Entry 8HQC (electron microscopy, 3.89 A resolution); this record covers chains A and D of the 6 polymer chains in the assembly.

[Chain A]
Molecule: C5a anaphylatoxin chemotactic receptor 1
Organism: Mus musculus
Reference sequence: P30993 (C5AR1_MOUSE); residues 2-351 here = UniProt positions 2-351
Sequence (407 residues; each row starts with the number of its first residue; numbers below 1 keep their minus sign (Met-55 is residue -55)):
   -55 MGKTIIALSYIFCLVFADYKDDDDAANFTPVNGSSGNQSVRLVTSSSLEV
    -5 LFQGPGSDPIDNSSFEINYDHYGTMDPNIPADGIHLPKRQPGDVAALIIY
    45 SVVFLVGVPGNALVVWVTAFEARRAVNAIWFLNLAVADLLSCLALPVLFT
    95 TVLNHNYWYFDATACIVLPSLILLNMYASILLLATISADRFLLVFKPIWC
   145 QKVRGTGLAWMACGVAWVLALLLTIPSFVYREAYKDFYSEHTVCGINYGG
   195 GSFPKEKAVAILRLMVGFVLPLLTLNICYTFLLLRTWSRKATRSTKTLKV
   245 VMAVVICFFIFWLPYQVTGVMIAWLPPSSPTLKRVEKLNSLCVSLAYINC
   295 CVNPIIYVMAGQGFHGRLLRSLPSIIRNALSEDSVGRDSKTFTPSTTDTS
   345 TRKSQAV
Unresolved in the structure: -55 to 23, 103-105, 187-200, 316-351
Sequence notes: initiating methionine (-55); expression tag (-54 to 1)
What the authors report for this chain:
  - specificity-determining residues: Tyr178

[Chain D]
Molecule: C5a anaphylatoxin
Organism: Homo sapiens
Reference sequence: P01031 (CO5_HUMAN); residues 1-74 here correspond to UniProt positions 678-751 (UniProt number = residue number + 677)
Sequence (74 residues; numbered 1 to 74; the number before each row is that of its first residue):
     1 TLQKKIEEIAAKYKHSVVKKCCYDGACVNNDETCEQRAARISLGPRCIKA
    51 FTECCVVASQLRANISHKDMQLGR
Cystine bridges: Cys21-Cys47, Cys22-Cys54, Cys34-Cys55

[How chain A and chain D interact]
Pairs across the interface (19; chain A residue first):
  Ile28(A) with Arg40(D); Ile41(D), hydrophobic
  His29(A) with Arg37(D), hydrogen bond (side chain-backbone); Arg40(D)
  Leu92(A) with Gly73(D)
  Thr95(A) with Leu72(D)
  Asn100(A) with Leu72(D)
  Pro113(A) with Gln71(D)
  Met120(A) with Gly73(D)
  Arg175(A) with Gln71(D)
  Glu176(A) with Ser66(D), hydrogen bond; His67(D), salt bridge
  Phe181(A) with Ala26(D); Cys27(D)
  Tyr259(A) with Arg74(D)
  Gly263(A) with Arg74(D)
  Ile266(A) with Arg74(D)
  Val287(A) with Gly73(D); Arg74(D)
Interface residues without a listed pair, chain A (22 interface residues in all): Asp26, Leu30, Pro31, Cys109, Ile116, Asp180, Thr262, Asn283
Interface residues without a listed pair, chain D (15 interface residues in all): Gln3, Lys20, Asn29, Lys68
From the paper, about this interface:
  - interface residues, chain D: Arg74(D)

[In short]
Chain A and chain D form an interface of 22 and 15 residues respectively; the contacts include 2 hydrogen
bonds and 1 salt bridge. Polar pairs include Glu176(A)-His67(D), His29(A)-Arg37(D) and Glu176(A)-Ser66(D). The
paper reports the interface residue Arg74(D); the specificity determinant Tyr178(A).
Here chain A is C5a anaphylatoxin chemotactic receptor 1 (Mus musculus) and chain D is C5a anaphylatoxin (Homo
sapiens). Entry 8HQC (Structure of a GPCR-G protein in complex with a natural peptide agonist) was determined
by electron microscopy, deposited together with 8HPT, 8I95, 8I97, 8I9A, 8I9L, 8I9S and 3 further entries.
